7M13 - chains A and B; structure by X-ray diffraction, 1.50 A resolution.

Chain A (and B):
Protein: GDP-L-fucose synthase
From: Campylobacter jejuni subsp. jejuni serotype O:2 (strain ATCC 700819 / NCTC 11168)
Notes: EC 1.1.1.271; chain B of this document is another copy of the same molecule, construct and numbering; everything in this record applies to it too
UniProt: Q0P8I6 (Q0P8I6_CAMJE); residue numbers follow UniProt; this construct covers 1-346
Amino-acid sequence (350 residues; numbered -3 to 346; the number before each row is that of its first residue; numbers below 1 keep their minus sign (Gly-3 is residue -3)):
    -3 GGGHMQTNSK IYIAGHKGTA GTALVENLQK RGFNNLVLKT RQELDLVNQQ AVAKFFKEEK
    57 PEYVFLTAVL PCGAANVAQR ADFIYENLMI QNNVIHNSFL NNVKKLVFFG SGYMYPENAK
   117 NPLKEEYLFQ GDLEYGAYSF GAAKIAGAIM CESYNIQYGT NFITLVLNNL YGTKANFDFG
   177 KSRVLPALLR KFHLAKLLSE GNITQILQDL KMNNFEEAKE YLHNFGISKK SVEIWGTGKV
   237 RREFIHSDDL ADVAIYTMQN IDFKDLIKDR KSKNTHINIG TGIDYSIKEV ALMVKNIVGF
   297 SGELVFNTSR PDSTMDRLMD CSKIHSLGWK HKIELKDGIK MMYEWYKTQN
Not modelled in the structure: -3 to -2, 264-266, 305-310, 346 (chain B: -3 to -1, 305-309, 345-346)
Construct notes: expression tag (-3 to 0)
Residues lining bound ligands: NADP (NAP; NADP nicotinamide-adenine-dinucleotide phosphate): Gly11, Lys13, Gly14, Thr15, Ala16, Gly17, Arg37, Leu40, Asp41, Leu42, Val43, Thr63, Ala64, Val65, Pro67, Ile86, Phe105, Gly106, Ser107, Phe136, Lys140, Leu163, Asn164, Asn165, Leu166, Arg179
From the paper describing this entry:
  - binding site for NADP: Thr15, Ala16, Arg37, Asp41, Leu42, Leu166, Arg179
  - catalytic residues: Ser107, Tyr109 (proposed by the authors, not directly observed)

How chain A and chain B interact:
Contacting residue pairs (78):
  Val43(A) with Gln45(B)
  Asn44(A) with Gln45(B)
  Gln45(A) with Val43(B), hydrogen bond (side chain-backbone); Asn44(B); Gln45(B), hydrogen bond (side chain-backbone); Tyr81(B), hydrogen bond; Met85(B)
  Gln46(A) with Gln46(B)
  Ala74(A) with Gln153(B)
  Gln75(A) with Gln153(B)
  Arg76(A) with Ser149(B); Ile152(B); Gln153(B), hydrogen bond (backbone-side chain)
  Ala77(A) with Ser149(B); Tyr150(B), hydrophobic; Gln153(B), hydrogen bond (backbone-side chain); Tyr154(B), hydrophobic
  Asp78(A) with Gln153(B), hydrogen bond; Tyr154(B), hydrogen bond
  Ile80(A) with Ala142(B); Ile145(B), hydrophobic; Met146(B), hydrophobic
  Tyr81(A) with Gln45(B), hydrogen bond; Asn88(B); His92(B); Met146(B), hydrophobic; Tyr150(B)
  Leu84(A) with Asn88(B)
  Met85(A) with Gln45(B); Met85(B), hydrophobic; Asn88(B)
  Asn88(A) with Tyr81(B); Leu84(B); Met85(B); Asn88(B)
  His92(A) with Tyr81(B)
  Leu124(A) with Tyr134(B)
  Phe125(A) with Phe125(B); Gly127(B), hydrogen bond (backbone-backbone); Asp128(B); Tyr134(B), hydrophobic
  Gln126(A) with Asp128(B), hydrogen bond
  Gly127(A) with Phe125(B), hydrogen bond (backbone-backbone)
  Asp128(A) with Phe125(B); Gln126(B); Lys269(B), salt bridge
  Tyr131(A) with Ile152(B); Ser268(B), hydrogen bond (side chain-backbone)
  Tyr134(A) with Leu124(B); Phe125(B), hydrophobic; Ile145(B); Glu148(B)
  Ser135(A) with Ile145(B); Ser149(B)
  Ala138(A) with Ile145(B), hydrophobic
  Ala142(A) with Ile80(B)
  Ile145(A) with Ile80(B), hydrophobic; Tyr134(B); Ala138(B), hydrophobic
  Met146(A) with Ile80(B), hydrophobic; Tyr81(B), hydrophobic
  Glu148(A) with Tyr134(B)
  Ser149(A) with Arg76(B); Ala77(B); Ser135(B)
  Tyr150(A) with Ala77(B), hydrophobic; Tyr81(B)
  Ile152(A) with Arg76(B)
  Gln153(A) with Ala74(B); Gln75(B); Arg76(B), hydrogen bond (side chain-backbone); Ala77(B), hydrogen bond (side chain-backbone); Asp78(B), hydrogen bond
  Tyr154(A) with Ala77(B), hydrophobic; Asp78(B), hydrogen bond
  Lys267(A) with Tyr131(B)
  Ser268(A) with Tyr131(B), hydrogen bond (backbone-side chain)
  Lys269(A) with Asp128(B), salt bridge
Interface residues without a listed pair, chain A (40 interface residues in all): Asn89, Leu129, Ile141, Asn270
Interface residues without a listed pair, chain B (39 interface residues in all): Asn89, Leu129, Ile141, Asn270

Summary:
40 residues of chain A and 39 residues of chain B are in contact; the contacts include 17 hydrogen bonds and 2
salt bridges. Polar pairs include Asp128(A)-Lys269(B), Gln45(A)-Val43(B) and Gln45(A)-Gln45(B). Bound to chain
A: NADP. The paper reports catalytic residues Ser107(A) and Tyr109(A); a binding site for NADP at Thr15(A),
Ala16(A) and Arg37(A) among others.
Chain A and chain B are both GDP-L-fucose synthase (Campylobacter jejuni subsp. jejuni serotype O:2 (strain
ATCC 700819 / NCTC 11168)); the structure, Crystal structure of CJ1428, a GDP-D-GLYCERO-L-GLUCO-HEPTOSE
SYNTHASE from campylobacter jejuni in the presence of NADPH, was determined by X-ray diffraction together with
7M14 and 7M15 from the same study.
